PDB entry 7VBB | electron microscopy, 2.81 A resolution | chains A and T of the 16 polymer chains in the assembly

== Chain A ==
Molecule: DNA-directed RNA polymerase I subunit RPA1
From: Homo sapiens
Notes: EC 2.7.7.6
UniProt: O95602 (RPA1_HUMAN); residues 1-1719 here = UniProt positions 1-1719
Sequence (1719 residues; each row starts with the number of its first residue):
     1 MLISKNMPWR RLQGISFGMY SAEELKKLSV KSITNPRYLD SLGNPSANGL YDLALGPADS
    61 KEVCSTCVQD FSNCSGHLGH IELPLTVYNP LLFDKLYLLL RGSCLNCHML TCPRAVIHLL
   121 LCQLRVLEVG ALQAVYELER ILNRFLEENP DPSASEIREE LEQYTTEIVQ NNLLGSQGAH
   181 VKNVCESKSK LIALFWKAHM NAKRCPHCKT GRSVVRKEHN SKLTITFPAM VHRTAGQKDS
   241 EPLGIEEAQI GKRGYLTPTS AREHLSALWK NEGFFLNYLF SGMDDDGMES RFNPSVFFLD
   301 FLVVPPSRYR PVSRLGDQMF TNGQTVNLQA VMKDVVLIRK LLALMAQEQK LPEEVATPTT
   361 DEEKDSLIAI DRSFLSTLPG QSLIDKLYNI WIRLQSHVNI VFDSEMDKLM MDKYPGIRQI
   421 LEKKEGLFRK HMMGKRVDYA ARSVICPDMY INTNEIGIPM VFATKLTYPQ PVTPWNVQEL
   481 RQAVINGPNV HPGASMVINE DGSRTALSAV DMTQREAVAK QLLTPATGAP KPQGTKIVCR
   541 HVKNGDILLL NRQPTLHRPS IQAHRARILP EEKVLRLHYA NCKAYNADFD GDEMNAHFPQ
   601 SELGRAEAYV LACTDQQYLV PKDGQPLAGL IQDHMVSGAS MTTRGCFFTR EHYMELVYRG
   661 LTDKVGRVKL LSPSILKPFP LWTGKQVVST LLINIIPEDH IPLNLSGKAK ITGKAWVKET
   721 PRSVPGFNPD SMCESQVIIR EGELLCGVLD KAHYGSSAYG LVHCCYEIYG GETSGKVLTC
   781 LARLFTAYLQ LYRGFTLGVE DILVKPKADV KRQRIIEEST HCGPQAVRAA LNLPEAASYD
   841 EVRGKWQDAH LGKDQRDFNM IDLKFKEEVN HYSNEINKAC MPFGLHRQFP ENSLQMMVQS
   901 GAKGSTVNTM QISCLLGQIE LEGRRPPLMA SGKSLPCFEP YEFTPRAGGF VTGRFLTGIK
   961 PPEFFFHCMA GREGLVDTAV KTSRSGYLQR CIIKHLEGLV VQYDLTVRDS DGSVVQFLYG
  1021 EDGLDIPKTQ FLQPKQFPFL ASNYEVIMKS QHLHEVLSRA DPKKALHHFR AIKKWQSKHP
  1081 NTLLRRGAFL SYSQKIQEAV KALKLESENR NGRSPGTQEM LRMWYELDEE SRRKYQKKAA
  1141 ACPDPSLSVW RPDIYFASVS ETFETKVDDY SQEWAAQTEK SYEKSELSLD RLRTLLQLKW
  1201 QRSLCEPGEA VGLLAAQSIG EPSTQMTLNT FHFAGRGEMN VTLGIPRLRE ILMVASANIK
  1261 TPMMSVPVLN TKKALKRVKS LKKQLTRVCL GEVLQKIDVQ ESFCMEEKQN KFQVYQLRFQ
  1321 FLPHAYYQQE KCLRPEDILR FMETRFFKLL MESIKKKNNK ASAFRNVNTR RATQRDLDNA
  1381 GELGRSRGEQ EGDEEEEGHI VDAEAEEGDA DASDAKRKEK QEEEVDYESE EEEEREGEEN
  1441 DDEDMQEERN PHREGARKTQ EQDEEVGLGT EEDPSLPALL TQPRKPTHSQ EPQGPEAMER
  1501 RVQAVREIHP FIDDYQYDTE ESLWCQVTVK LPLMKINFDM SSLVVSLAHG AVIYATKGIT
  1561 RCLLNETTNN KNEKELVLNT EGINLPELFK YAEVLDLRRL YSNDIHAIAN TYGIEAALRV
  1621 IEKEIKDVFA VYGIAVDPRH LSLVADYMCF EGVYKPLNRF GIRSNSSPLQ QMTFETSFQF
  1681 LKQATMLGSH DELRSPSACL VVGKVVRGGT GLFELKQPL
Unresolved in the structure: 1-5, 146-156, 228-252, 282-290, 349-380, 525-532, 1227-1238, 1302-1312, 1363-1495
Bound ions: Zn2+ site 1: Cys64, Cys67, Cys74; Zn2+ site 2: Cys104, Cys107, Cys205; Mg2+: Asp590 (shared with 1 residue of chain R)
UniProt features mapped onto this chain:
  - region: Asp403 to Gly416 (Rudder)
  - binding site (Zn(2+)): Cys64, Cys67, Cys74, His77, Cys104, Cys107, Cys205, Cys208
  - binding site (DNA): Lys424, Arg429, Arg436, Arg1249
  - binding site (RNA): Arg552, Asp592
  - binding site (Mg(2+)): Asp588, Asp590, Asp592
  - site (NTP recognition and base pairing): Pro554, Gly798
  - modified residue (Phosphoserine): Ser240, Ser1386
  - natural variant: Asp59 (D59V: In AFDCIN; uncertain significance), Arg393 (R393H: In AFDCIN; uncertain significance), Arg481 (R481K: In AFDCIN; uncertain significance), Met496 (M496I: In AFDCIN), Glu593 (E593Q: In AFDCIN), Thr642 (T642N: In HLD27), Ser934 (S934L: In HLD27; uncertain significance), Val1241 (V1241I: In AFDCIN), Val1299 (V1299F: In AFDCIN; uncertain significance), Glu1330 (deletion: In AFDCIN), Cys1562 (C1562F: In AFDCIN), Val1631 (V1631M: In AFDCIN; uncertain significance), 1 further natural variant entry in UniProt
From the paper describing this entry:
  - binding site for the 14-nt DNA strand: Lys197, Arg1663
  - binding site for the 25-nt DNA strand (chain T): Arg418, Lys423, Lys424, Arg429, Arg1659
  - Mg2+ coordination: Asp590
  - disease-associated variants - E593Q: decreased catalytic activity (citing earlier work)

== Chain T ==
Molecule: 25-nt DNA strand
From: Homo sapiens
Sequence (25 nucleotides; row label = number of the first residue in the row):
     1 TCGCCAGAGG ACAGCGAGTC AGCAA

== Chain A / chain T interface ==
Residue-residue contacts (26):
  Arg314(A) - DA25(T)  base contact
  Gly316(A) - DA25(T)  sugar contact
  Asp317(A) - DA25(T)  phosphate contact
  Arg418(A) - DA13(T)  salt bridge to the phosphate
  Glu422(A) - DG14(T)  phosphate contact
  Lys423(A) - DG14(T)  salt bridge to the phosphate
  Lys424(A) - DC15(T)  salt bridge to the phosphate
  Lys424(A) - DG16(T)  salt bridge to the phosphate
  Lys424(A) - DA17(T)  salt bridge to the phosphate
  Arg429(A) - DC15(T)  salt bridge to the phosphate
  Arg429(A) - DA17(T)  salt bridge to the phosphate
  Arg436(A) - DT19(T)  salt bridge to the phosphate
  Arg442(A) - DG18(T)  base contact
  Arg442(A) - DT19(T)  sugar contact
  Gln553(A) - DA17(T)  sugar contact
  Gln553(A) - DG18(T)  sugar contact
  Pro554(A) - DA17(T)  base contact
  Thr982(A) - DG16(T)  hydrogen bond to the base
  Ser983(A) - DC15(T)  hydrogen bond to the phosphate
  Ser983(A) - DG16(T)  sugar contact
  Gly986(A) - DG16(T)  sugar contact
  Tyr987(A) - DG14(T)  sugar contact
  Tyr987(A) - DC15(T)  phosphate contact
  Glu1675(A) - DG14(T)  sugar contact
  Thr1676(A) - DA13(T)  sugar contact
  Thr1676(A) - DG14(T)  phosphate contact
Also at the interface, not in a pair above, chain A (20 interface residues in all): Glu593, Arg1659
Also at the interface, not in a pair above, chain T (9 interface residues in all): DC12

== In short ==
Chain A and chain T form an interface of 20 and 9 residues respectively; the contacts include 2 hydrogen bonds
and 8 salt bridges. Polar contacts include Thr982(A)-DG16(T), Ser983(A)-DC15(T) and Arg418(A)-DA13(T). From
the paper: a binding site for the 25-nt DNA strand (chain T) at Arg418(A), Lys423(A) and Lys424(A) among
others; E593Q of chain A reduces catalytic activity.
Here chain A is DNA-directed RNA polymerase I subunit RPA1 and chain T is a 25-nt DNA strand, both from Homo
sapiens. Entry 7VBB (Structure of the post state human RNA Polymerase I Elongation Complex) was determined by
electron microscopy together with 7VBA and 7VBC from the same study.
